PDB entry 8JR9 | electron microscopy, 2.57 A resolution | chains A and R of the 5 polymer chains in the assembly

== Chain A ==
Name: Guanine nucleotide-binding protein G(s) subunit alpha-1
Organism: Homo sapiens
Chain sequence (361 residues; each row starts with the number of its first residue; note: 33 numbers in that range are skipped by the numbering (no residue carries them; nothing is unmodelled there)):
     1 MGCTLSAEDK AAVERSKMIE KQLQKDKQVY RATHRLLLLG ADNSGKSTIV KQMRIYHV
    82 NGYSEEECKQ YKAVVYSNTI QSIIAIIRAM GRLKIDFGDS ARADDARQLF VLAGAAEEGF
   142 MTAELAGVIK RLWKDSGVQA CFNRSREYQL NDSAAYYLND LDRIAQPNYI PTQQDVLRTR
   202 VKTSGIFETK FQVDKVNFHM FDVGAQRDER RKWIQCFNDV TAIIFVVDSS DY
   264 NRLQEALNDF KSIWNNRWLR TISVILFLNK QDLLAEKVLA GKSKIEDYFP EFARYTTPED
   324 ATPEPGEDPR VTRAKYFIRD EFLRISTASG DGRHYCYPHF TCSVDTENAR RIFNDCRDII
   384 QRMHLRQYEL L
Not modelled in the structure: 1-4, 82-203, 328-329
Ligand contacts: pco-371 (KHF): Gln390, Tyr391, Glu392

== Chain R ==
Name: Parathyroid hormone/parathyroid hormone-related peptide receptor
Organism: Homo sapiens
UniProtKB: Q03431 (PTH1R_HUMAN); numbering as in UniProt (aligned over 27-502)
Chain sequence (478 residues; row label = number of the first residue in the row):
    27 DADDVMTKEE QIFLLHRAQA QCEKRLKEVL QRPASIMESD KGWTSASTSG KPRKDKASGK
    87 LYPESEEDKE APTGSRYRGR PCLPEWDHIL CWPLGAPGEV VAVPCPDYIY DFNHKGHAYR
   147 RCDRNGSWEL VPGHNRTWAN YSECVKFLTN ETREREVFDR LAMIYTVGYS VSLASLTVAV
   207 LILAYFRRLH CTRNYIHMHL FLSFMLRAVS IFVKDAVLYS GATLDEAERL TEEELRAIAQ
   267 APPPPATAAA GYAGCRVAVT FFLYFLATNY YWILVEGLYL HSLIFMAFFS EKKYLWGFTV
   327 FGWGLPAVFV AVWVSVRATL ANTGCWDLSS GNKKWIIQVP ILASIVLNFI LFINIVRVLA
   387 TKLRETNAGR CDTRQQYRKL LKSTLVLMPL FGVHYIVFMA TPYTEVSGTL WQVQMHYEML
   447 FNSFQGFFVA IIYCFCNGEV QAEIKKSWSR WTLALDFRRK ARSGSSSYSY GPMVSHEF
Not modelled in the structure: 27-184, 245-275, 394-398, 430-435, 482-504
Differences from the reference sequence: conflict Ala188 (Gly in Q03431), Arg484 (Lys in Q03431); expression tag (503-504)
Disulfides: Cys281-Cys351
Ligand contacts: pco-371 (KHF): Arg219, His223, Leu226, Ile299, Glu302, Leu306, Asn374, Leu411, Val412, Leu413, Met414, Pro415, Leu416, Phe417, Ile458, Tyr459, Cys462, Asn463, Gly464

== Chain A / chain R interface ==
Residue-residue contacts (24):
  Tyr358(A) with Thr392(R)
  Asp381(A) with Lys388(R), salt bridge
  Gln384(A) with Ile310(R), hydrogen bond (side chain-backbone); Lys388(R), hydrogen bond
  Arg385(A) with Lys388(R), hydrogen bond (side chain-backbone); Thr392(R)
  His387(A) with Leu309(R)
  Leu388(A) with Ile310(R), hydrophobic; Leu385(R), hydrophobic
  Gln390(A) with Arg219(R); Glu465(R)
  Tyr391(A) with Arg219(R); Glu302(R), hydrogen bond; Tyr305(R); Leu306(R), hydrophobic
  Glu392(A) with Lys405(R)
  Leu393(A) with Leu306(R), hydrophobic; Ile381(R), hydrophobic; Lys405(R), hydrogen bond (backbone-side chain); Ser409(R), hydrogen bond (backbone-side chain); Leu413(R), hydrophobic
  Leu394(A) with Leu385(R), hydrophobic; Lys388(R); Lys405(R)
Other interface residues (no listed pair), chain A (12 interface residues in all): Ile383
Other interface residues (no listed pair), chain R (18 interface residues in all): His223, Ala313, Leu389, Glu391

== Overview ==
12 residues of chain A and 18 residues of chain R are in contact, with 6 hydrogen bonds and 1 salt bridge.
Polar contacts include Asp381(A)-Lys388(R), Gln384(A)-Ile310(R) and Gln384(A)-Lys388(R). Pco-371 is bound
between chain A and chain R.
Chain A is Guanine nucleotide-binding protein G(s) subunit alpha-1 and chain R is Parathyroid
hormone/parathyroid hormone-related peptide receptor, both from Homo sapiens; the structure, Small molecule
agonist (PCO371) bound to human parathyroid hormone receptor type 1 (PTH1R), was determined by electron
microscopy.
